Entry 9N5C (X-ray diffraction, 3.60 A resolution); this record covers chains N and A of the 13 polymer chains in the assembly.

[Chain N]
Molecule: Non-template strand DNA
Sequence (18 nucleotides; each row starts with the number of its first residue):
     1 TCAGCGAGAGAGAGAAGG
Unresolved in the structure: 1, 17-18

[Chain A]
Molecule: DNA-directed RNA polymerase II subunit RPB1
Organism: Saccharomyces cerevisiae S288C
Notes: EC 2.7.7.6
Reference sequence: P04050 (RPB1_YEAST); numbering as in UniProt (aligned over 1-1733)
Chain sequence (1733 residues; each row starts with the number of its first residue):
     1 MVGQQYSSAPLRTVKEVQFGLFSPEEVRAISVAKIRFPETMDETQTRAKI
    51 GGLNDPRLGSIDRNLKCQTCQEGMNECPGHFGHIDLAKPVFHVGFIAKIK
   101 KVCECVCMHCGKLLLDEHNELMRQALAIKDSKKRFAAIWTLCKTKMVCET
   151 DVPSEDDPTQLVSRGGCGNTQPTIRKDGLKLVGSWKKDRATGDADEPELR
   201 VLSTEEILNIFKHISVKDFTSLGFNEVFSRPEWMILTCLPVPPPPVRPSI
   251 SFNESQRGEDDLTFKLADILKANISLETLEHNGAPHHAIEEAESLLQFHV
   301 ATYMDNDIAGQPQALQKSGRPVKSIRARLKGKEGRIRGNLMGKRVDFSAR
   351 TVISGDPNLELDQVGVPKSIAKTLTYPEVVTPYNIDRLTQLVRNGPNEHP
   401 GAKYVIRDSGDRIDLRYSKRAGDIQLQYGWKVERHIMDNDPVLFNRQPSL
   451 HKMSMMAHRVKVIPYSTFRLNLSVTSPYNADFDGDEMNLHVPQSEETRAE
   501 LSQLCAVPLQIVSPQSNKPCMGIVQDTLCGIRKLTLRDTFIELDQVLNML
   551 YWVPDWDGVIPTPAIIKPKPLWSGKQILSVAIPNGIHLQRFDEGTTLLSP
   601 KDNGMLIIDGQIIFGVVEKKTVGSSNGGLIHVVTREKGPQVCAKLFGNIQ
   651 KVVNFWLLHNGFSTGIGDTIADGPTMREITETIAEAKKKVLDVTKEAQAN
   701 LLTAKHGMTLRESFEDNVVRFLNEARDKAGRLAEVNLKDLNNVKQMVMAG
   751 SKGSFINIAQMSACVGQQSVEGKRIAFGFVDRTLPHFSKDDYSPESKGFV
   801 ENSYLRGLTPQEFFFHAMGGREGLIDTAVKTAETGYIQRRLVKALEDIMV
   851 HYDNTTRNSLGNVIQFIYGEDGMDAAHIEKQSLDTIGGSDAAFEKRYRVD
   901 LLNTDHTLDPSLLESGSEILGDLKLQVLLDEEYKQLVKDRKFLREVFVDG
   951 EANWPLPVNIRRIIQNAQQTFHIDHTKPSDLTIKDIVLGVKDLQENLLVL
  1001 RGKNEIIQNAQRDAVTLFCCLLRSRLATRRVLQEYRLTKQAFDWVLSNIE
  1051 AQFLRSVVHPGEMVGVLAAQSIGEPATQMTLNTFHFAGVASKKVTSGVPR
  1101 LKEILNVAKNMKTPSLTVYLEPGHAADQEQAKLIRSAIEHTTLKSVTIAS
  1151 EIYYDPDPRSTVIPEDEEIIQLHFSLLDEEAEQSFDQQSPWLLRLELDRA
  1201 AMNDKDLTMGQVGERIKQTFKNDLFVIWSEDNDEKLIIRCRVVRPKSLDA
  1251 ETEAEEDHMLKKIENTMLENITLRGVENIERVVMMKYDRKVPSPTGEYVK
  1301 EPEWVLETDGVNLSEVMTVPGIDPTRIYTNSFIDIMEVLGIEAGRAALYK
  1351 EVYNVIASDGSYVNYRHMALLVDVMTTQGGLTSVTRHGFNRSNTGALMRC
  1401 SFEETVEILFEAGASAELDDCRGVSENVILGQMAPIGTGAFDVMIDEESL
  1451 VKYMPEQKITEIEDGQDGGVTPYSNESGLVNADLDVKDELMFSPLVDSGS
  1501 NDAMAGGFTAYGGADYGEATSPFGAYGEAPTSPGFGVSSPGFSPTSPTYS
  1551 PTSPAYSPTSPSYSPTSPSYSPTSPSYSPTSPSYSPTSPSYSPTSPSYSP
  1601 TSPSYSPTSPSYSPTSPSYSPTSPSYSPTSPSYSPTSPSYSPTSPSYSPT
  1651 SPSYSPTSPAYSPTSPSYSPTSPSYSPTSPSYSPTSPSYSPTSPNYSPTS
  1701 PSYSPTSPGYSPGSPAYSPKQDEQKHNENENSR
Unresolved in the structure: 1-2, 154-160, 187-198, 250-256, 1082-1091, 1177-1186, 1244-1256, 1447-1733
Disulfides: Cys-105/Cys-142
Bound ions: Zn2+ site 1: Cys-67, Cys-70, Cys-77; Zn2+ site 2: Cys-107, Cys-110, Lys-112; Mg2+: Asp-481, Asp-483, Asp-485 (shared with 1 residue of chain R)
Ligand contacts: CMPcPP (2TM; 5'-O-[(S)-hydroxy{[(S)-hydroxy(phosphonooxy)phosphoryl]methyl}phosphoryl]cytidine): Arg-446, Asn-479, Asp-481
Curated features (UniProtKB/Swiss-Prot):
  - region: Pro-248 to Asp-260 (Lid loop), Asn-306 to Lys-323 (Rudder loop), Pro-810 to Glu-822 (Bridging helix)
  - binding site (Zn(2+)): Cys-67, Cys-70, Cys-77, His-80, Cys-107, Cys-110, Cys-148, Cys-167
  - binding site (Mg(2+)): Asp-481, Asp-483, Asp-485
  - modified residue: Thr-1471 (Phosphothreonine)
  - cross-link (Glycyl lysine isopeptide (Lys-Gly)): Lys-695 (interchain with G-Cter in ubiquitin), Lys-1246 (interchain with G-Cter in ubiquitin), Lys-1350 (interchain with G-Cter in ubiquitin)
  - natural variant: Ser-1653 to Pro-1659 (deletion: In strain: A364A)
  - mutagenesis: Lys-1246 (K1246R: Impairs ubiquitination during transcription stress)

[Interface between chain N and chain A]
Residue-residue contacts - 10 pairs, chain N then chain A:
  DG4(N) / Ala-1108(A)  phosphate contact
  DG4(N) / Asn-1110(A)  phosphate contact
  DG4(N) / His-1387(A)  phosphate contact
  DC5(N) / Lys-1109(A)  salt bridge to the phosphate
  DC5(N) / His-1387(A)  salt bridge to the phosphate
  DA7(N) / Lys-101(A)  salt bridge to the phosphate
  DG8(N) / Lys-100(A)  salt bridge to the phosphate
  DG8(N) / Trp-139(A)  phosphate contact
  DG8(N) / Arg-175(A)  sugar contact
  DA9(N) / Arg-175(A)  salt bridge to the phosphate
Other interface residues (no listed pair), chain A (9 interface residues in all): Lys-143

[Overview]
The interface between chain N and chain A involves 5 residues on one side and 9 on the other; the contacts
include 5 salt bridges. Polar pairs include DC5(N)/Lys-1109(A), DC5(N)/His-1387(A) and DA7(N)/Lys-101(A).
Ligands of chain A: CMPcPP.
Here chain N is Non-template strand DNA and chain A is DNA-directed RNA polymerase II subunit RPB1
(Saccharomyces cerevisiae S288C). Entry 9N5C (RNA polymerase II elongation complex with 8-oxoG at +1 site,
CMPCPP-bound) was determined by X-ray diffraction together with 9N5B, 9N5D, 9N5E, 9N5F and 9N5G from the same
study.
